PDB entry 8APE | electron microscopy, 3.70 A resolution | chains P1 and Q1 of the 42 polymer chains in the assembly

# Chain P1 (and Q1)
Name: ATPase subunit 9, putative
From: Trypanosoma brucei brucei
Notes: EC 3.6.3.14; chain Q1 of this document is another copy of the same molecule, construct and numbering; everything in this record applies to it too
UniProt: Q38C84 (Q38C84_TRYB2); residues 1-118 here = UniProt positions 1-118
Sequence (118 residues; numbered 1 to 118; the number before each row is that of its first residue):
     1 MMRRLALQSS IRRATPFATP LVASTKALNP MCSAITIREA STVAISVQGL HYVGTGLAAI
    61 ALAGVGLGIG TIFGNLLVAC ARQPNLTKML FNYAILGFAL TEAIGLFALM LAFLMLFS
Disordered / not traced: 1-40

# How chain P1 and chain Q1 interact
Pairs across the interface (76):
  S41(P1) with T42(Q1), hydrogen bond (backbone-backbone); V43(Q1); A44(Q1), hydrogen bond (backbone-backbone)
  T42(P1) with A44(Q1)
  V43(P1) with A44(Q1), hydrogen bond (backbone-backbone); I45(Q1); S46(Q1), hydrogen bond (backbone-backbone)
  A44(P1) with S46(Q1)
  I45(P1) with I45(Q1), hydrophobic; S46(Q1), hydrogen bond (backbone-backbone); V47(Q1); Q48(Q1), hydrogen bond (backbone-backbone)
  S46(P1) with Q48(Q1)
  V47(P1) with V47(Q1), hydrophobic; G49(Q1)
  L50(P1) with G49(Q1); L50(Q1); Y52(Q1)
  H51(P1) with Y52(Q1)
  G54(P1) with Y52(Q1); G56(Q1)
  L57(P1) with V53(Q1); G56(Q1); L57(Q1), hydrophobic; I60(Q1)
  A58(P1) with A59(Q1), hydrophobic
  I60(P1) with I60(Q1), hydrophobic
  A61(P1) with A59(Q1); A63(Q1)
  G64(P1) with A63(Q1); L67(Q1)
  L67(P1) with L67(Q1), hydrophobic
  G68(P1) with L67(Q1); G70(Q1)
  T71(P1) with G70(Q1)
  I72(P1) with G70(Q1); F73(Q1), hydrophobic; L77(Q1)
  N75(P1) with G74(Q1); N75(Q1); V78(Q1)
  L76(P1) with L77(Q1), hydrophobic
  A79(P1) with L77(Q1); V78(Q1), hydrophobic; A81(Q1)
  R82(P1) with V78(Q1), hydrogen bond (side chain-backbone); A81(Q1); R82(Q1)
  Q83(P1) with A81(Q1), hydrogen bond (side chain-backbone); P84(Q1)
  L86(P1) with P84(Q1), hydrophobic
  M89(P1) with T87(Q1)
  L90(P1) with L77(Q1)
  Y93(P1) with L77(Q1), hydrophobic; T87(Q1); F91(Q1), hydrophobic
  A94(P1) with L77(Q1), hydrophobic
  L96(P1) with F91(Q1), hydrophobic
  G97(P1) with F73(Q1)
  L100(P1) with F98(Q1), hydrophobic
  T101(P1) with G66(Q1)
  I104(P1) with L62(Q1); V65(Q1), hydrophobic; I69(Q1), hydrophobic; E102(Q1)
  F107(P1) with E102(Q1); L109(Q1), hydrophobic
  A108(P1) with L62(Q1)
  M110(P1) with F113(Q1), hydrophobic
  L111(P1) with A112(Q1), hydrophobic; F113(Q1), hydrophobic
  L114(P1) with L116(Q1), hydrophobic
  M115(P1) with Y52(Q1); T55(Q1); L116(Q1), hydrophobic
  S118(P1) with Y52(Q1), hydrogen bond (backbone-side chain)
Also at the interface, not in a pair above, chain P1 (43 interface residues in all): V53, V65
Also at the interface, not in a pair above, chain Q1 (41 interface residues in all): T71, C80

# In short
Chain P1 and chain Q1 form an interface of 43 and 41 residues respectively; the contacts include 9 hydrogen
bonds. Polar pairs include R82(P1)-V78(Q1), Q83(P1)-A81(Q1) and S118(P1)-Y52(Q1).
Both chains are ATPase subunit 9, putative (Trypanosoma brucei brucei). Entry 8APE (rotational state 1e of the
Trypanosoma brucei mitochondrial ATP synthase dimer) was determined by electron microscopy (same publication
as 8AP6, 8AP7, 8AP8, 8AP9, 8APA, 8APB and 7 further entries).
